Entry 7QCD (electron microscopy, 8.00 A resolution (low resolution: residue-level contacts below are approximate; hydrogen-bond / salt-bridge calls are withheld)); this record covers chains B and C of the 6 polymer chains in the assembly.

== Chain B ==
Name: Structural maintenance of chromosomes protein 6
Organism: Saccharomyces cerevisiae (strain ATCC 204508 / S288c)
Reference sequence: Q12749 (SMC6_YEAST); residue numbers follow UniProt; this construct covers 1-1114
Amino-acid sequence (1114 residues; each row starts with the number of its first residue):
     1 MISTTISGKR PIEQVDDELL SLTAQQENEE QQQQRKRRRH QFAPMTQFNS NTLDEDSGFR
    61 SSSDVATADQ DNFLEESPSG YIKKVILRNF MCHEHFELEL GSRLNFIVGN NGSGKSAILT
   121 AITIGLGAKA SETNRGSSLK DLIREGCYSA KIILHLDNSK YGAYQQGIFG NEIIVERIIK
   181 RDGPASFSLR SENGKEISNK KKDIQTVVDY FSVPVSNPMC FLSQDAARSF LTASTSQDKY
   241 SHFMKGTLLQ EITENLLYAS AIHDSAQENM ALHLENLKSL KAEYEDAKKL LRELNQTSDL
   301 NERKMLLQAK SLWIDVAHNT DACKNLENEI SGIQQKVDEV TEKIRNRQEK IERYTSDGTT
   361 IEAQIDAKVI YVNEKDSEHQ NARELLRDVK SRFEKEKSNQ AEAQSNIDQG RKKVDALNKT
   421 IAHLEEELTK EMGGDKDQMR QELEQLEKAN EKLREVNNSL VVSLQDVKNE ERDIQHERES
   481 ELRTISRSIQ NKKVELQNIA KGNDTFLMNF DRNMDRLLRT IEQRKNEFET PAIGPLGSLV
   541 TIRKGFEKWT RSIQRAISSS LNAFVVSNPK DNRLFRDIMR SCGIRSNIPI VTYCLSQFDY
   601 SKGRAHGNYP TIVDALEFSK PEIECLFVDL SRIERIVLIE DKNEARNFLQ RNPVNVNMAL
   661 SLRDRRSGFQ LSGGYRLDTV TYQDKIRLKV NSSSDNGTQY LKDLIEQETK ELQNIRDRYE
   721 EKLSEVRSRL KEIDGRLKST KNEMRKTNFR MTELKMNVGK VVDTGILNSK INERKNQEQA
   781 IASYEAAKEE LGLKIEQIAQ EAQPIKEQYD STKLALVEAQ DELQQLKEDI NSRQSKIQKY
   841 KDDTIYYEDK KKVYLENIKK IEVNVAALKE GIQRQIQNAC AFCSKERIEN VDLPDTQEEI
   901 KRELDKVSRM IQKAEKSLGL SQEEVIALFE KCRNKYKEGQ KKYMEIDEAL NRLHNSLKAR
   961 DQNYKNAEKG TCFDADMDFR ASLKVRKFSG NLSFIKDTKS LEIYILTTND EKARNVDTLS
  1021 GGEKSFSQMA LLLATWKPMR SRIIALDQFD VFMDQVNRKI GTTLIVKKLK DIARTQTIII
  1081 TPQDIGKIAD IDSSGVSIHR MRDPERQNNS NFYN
Not modelled in the structure: 1-73, 214, 290-291, 371-386, 432-435, 806-813, 920-921, 1105-1114
Differences from the reference sequence: engineered mutation Gln1048 (Glu in Q12749)
Swiss-Prot annotation at these positions:
  - motif: Arg35 to Arg39 (Nuclear localization signal)
  - binding site (ATP): Gly109 to Ser116

== Chain C ==
Name: E3 SUMO-protein ligase MMS21
Organism: Saccharomyces cerevisiae (strain ATCC 204508 / S288c)
Notes: EC 2.3.2.-
Reference sequence: P38632 (NSE2_YEAST); numbering as in UniProt (aligned over 2-267)
Amino-acid sequence (281 residues; numbered -13 to 267; the number before each row is that of its first residue; numbers below 1 keep their minus sign (Met-13 is residue -13)):
   -13 MGSYPYDVPD YAGSGALNDN PIPKSVPLHP KSGKYFHNLH ARDLSNIYQQ CYKQIDETIN
    47 QLVDSTSPST IGIEEQVADI TSTYKLLSTY ESESNSFDEH IKDLKKNFKQ SSDACPQIDL
   107 STWDKYRTGE LTAPKLSELY LNMPTPEPAT MVNNTDTLKI LKVLPYIWND PTCVIPDLQN
   167 PADEDDLQIE GGKIELTCPI TCKPYEAPLI SRKCNHVFDR DGIQNYLQGY TTRDCPQAAC
   227 SQVVSMRDFV RDPIMELRCK IAKMKESQEQ DKRSSQAIDV L
Not modelled in the structure: -13 to 0
Differences from the reference sequence: initiating methionine (-13); expression tag (-12 to 1)
Bound ions: Zn2+: Ser197, Cys200
Swiss-Prot annotation at these positions:
  - zinc finger: Asp169 to Gln256 (SP-RING-type)
  - binding site (Zn(2+)): Cys200, His202, Cys221, Cys226

== Chain B / chain C interface ==
Pairs across the interface (6):
  Leu823(B) with Asn32(C)
  Gln834(B) with His23(C)
  Ser835(B) with His23(C)
  Gln838(B) with Gly19(C); His23(C)
  Lys839(B) with Lys20(C)
Other interface residues (no listed pair), chain B (6 interface residues in all): Lys827
Other interface residues (no listed pair), chain C (5 interface residues in all): Asn24

== In short ==
The interface between chain B and chain C involves 6 residues on one side and 5 on the other. Ser197(C) and
Cys200(C) coordinate Zn2+. Curated annotation (UniProt) lists 8 ATP-binding residues on chain B; 4
Zn2+-binding residues on chain C.
Chain B is Structural maintenance of chromosomes protein 6 and chain C is E3 SUMO-protein ligase MMS21, both
from Saccharomyces cerevisiae (strain ATCC 204508 / S288c); the structure, CryoEM structure of the
Smc5/6-holocomplex (composite structure), was determined by electron microscopy.
